Entry 1HGG (X-ray diffraction, 2.90 A resolution); this record covers chains B and E of the 6 polymer chains in the assembly.

Chain B:
Molecule: Hemagglutinin, chain HA2
From: Influenza A virus
Reference sequence: P03437 (HEMA_IAAIC); residues 1-175 here correspond to UniProt positions 346-520 (UniProt number = residue number + 345)
Amino-acid sequence (175 residues; row label = number of the first residue in the row):
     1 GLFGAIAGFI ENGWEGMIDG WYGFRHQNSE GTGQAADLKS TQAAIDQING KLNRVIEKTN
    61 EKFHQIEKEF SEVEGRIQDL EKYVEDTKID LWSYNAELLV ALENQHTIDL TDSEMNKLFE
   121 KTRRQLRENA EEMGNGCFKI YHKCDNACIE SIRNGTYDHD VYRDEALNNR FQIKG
Swiss-Prot annotation at these positions:
  - glycosylation: Asn154 (N-linked (GlcNAc...) asparagine)
Disulfide bonds: Cys144-Cys148
Covalently attached groups: N-acetylglucosamine (NAG) linked to Asn154

Chain E:
Molecule: Hemagglutinin, chain HA1
From: Influenza A virus
Reference sequence: P03437 (HEMA_IAAIC); residues 1-328 here correspond to UniProt positions 17-344 (UniProt number = residue number + 16)
Amino-acid sequence (328 residues; row label = number of the first residue in the row):
     1 QDLPGNDNST ATLCLGHHAV PNGTLVKTIT DDQIEVTNAT ELVQSSSTGK ICNNPHRILD
    61 GIDCTLIDAL LGDPHCDVFQ NETWDLFVER SKAFSNCYPY DVPDYASLRS LVASSGTLEF
   121 ITEGFTWTGV TQNGGSNACK RGPGSGFFSR LNWLTKSGST YPVLNVTMPN NDNFDKLYIW
   181 GIHHPSTNQE QTSLYVQASG RVTVSTRRSQ QTIIPNIGSR PWVRGLSSRI SIYWTIVKPG
   241 DVLVINSNGN LIAPRGYFKM RTGKSSIMRS DAPIDTCISE CITPNGSIPN DKPFQNVNKI
   301 TYGACPKYVK QNTLKLATGM RNVPEKQT
Swiss-Prot annotation at these positions:
  - glycosylation (N-linked (GlcNAc...) asparagine): Asn8, Asn22, Asn38, Asn81, Asn165, Asn285
Disulfide bonds: Cys52-Cys277, Cys64-Cys76, Cys97-Cys139, Cys281-Cys305
Covalently attached groups: N-acetylglucosamine (NAG) linked to Asn38, Asn81, Asn285; glycan linked to Asn165

How chain B and chain E interact:
Residue-residue contacts (10):
  Gln47(B) - Thr30(E)
  Gly50(B) - Thr30(E)
  Lys51(B) - Ile29(E)
  Lys51(B) - Thr30(E)
  Arg54(B) - Lys27(E)
  Arg54(B) - Thr28(E)  hydrogen bond (side chain-backbone)
  Arg54(B) - Asp32(E)
  Glu103(B) - Ile29(E)
  His106(B) - Ile29(E)
  His106(B) - Thr30(E)
Interface residues without a listed pair, chain B (9 interface residues in all): Glu57, Lys62, Leu110
Interface residues without a listed pair, chain E (7 interface residues in all): Asp31, Lys310

Overview:
9 residues of chain B face 7 of chain E across their interface, with 1 hydrogen bond. Its one hydrogen-bonded
contact is Arg54(B)-Thr28(E). Covalently linked N-acetylglucosamine: at Asn154(B). Covalently linked
N-acetylglucosamine: at Asn38(E), Asn81(E) and Asn285(E).
Chain B is Hemagglutinin, chain HA2 and chain E is Hemagglutinin, chain HA1, both from Influenza A virus; the
structure, Binding of influenza virus hemagglutinin to analogs of its cell-surface receptor, sialic acid:
analysis by proton ..., was determined by X-ray diffraction, deposited together with 1HGD, 1HGE, 1HGF, 1HGH,
1HGI and 1HGJ.
